Entry 4EW3 (X-ray diffraction, 1.70 A resolution); this record covers chain A.

== Chain A ==
Protein: Trifunctional purine biosynthetic protein adenosine-3
Organism: Homo sapiens
Notes: EC 6.3.4.13, 6.3.3.1, 2.1.2.2
Reference sequence: P22102 (PUR2_HUMAN); residues 1-203 here correspond to UniProt positions 808-1010 (UniProt number = residue number + 807)
Amino-acid sequence (209 residues; numbered 1 to 209; the number before each row is that of its first residue):
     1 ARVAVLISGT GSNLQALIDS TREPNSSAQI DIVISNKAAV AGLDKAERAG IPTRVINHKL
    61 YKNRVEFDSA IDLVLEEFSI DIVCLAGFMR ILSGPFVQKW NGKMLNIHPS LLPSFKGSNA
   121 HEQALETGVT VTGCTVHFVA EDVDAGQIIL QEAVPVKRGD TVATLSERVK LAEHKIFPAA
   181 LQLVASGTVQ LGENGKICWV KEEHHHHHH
Not modelled in the structure: 206-209
Sequence notes: expression tag (204-209)
Residues lining bound ligands: DXZ (N-({4-[(1R)-4-(2,4-diamino-6-oxo-1,6-dihydropyrimidin-5-yl)-1-(methylsulfanyl)butyl]phenyl}carbonyl)-L-glutamic acid): Arg-64, Leu-85, Gly-87, Phe-88, Met-89, Arg-90, Ile-91, Leu-92, Val-97, Asn-106, Val-139, Ala-140, Glu-141, Asp-142, Val-143, Asp-144
UniProt features mapped onto this chain:
  - active site: His-108 (Proton donor)
  - binding site (N(1)-(5-phospho-beta-D-ribosyl)glycinamide): Gly-11 to Asn-13, Lys-170 to Glu-173
  - binding site ((6R)-10-formyltetrahydrofolate): Arg-64, Met-89 to Leu-92, Asn-106, Ala-140 to Asp-144
  - site: Asp-144 (Raises pKa of active site His)
From the paper describing this entry:
  - binding site for DXZ: Arg-64, Leu-85, Phe-88, Met-89, Arg-90, Ile-91, Leu-92, Val-97, Ala-140, Glu-141 to Gly-146
  - catalytic residues: His-108, Asp-144 (citing earlier work)

== Overview ==
Ligands of chain A: compound DXZ. From UniProt: active-site residue His-108, 7
N(1)-(5-phospho-beta-D-ribosyl)glycinamide-binding residues and 11 (6R)-10-formyltetrahydrofolate-binding
residues. From the paper: catalytic residues His-108 and Asp-144; a binding site for DXZ at Arg-64, Leu-85 and
Phe-88 among others.
Chain A is Trifunctional purine biosynthetic protein adenosine-3 (Homo sapiens); the structure, The structure
of human glycinamide ribonucleotide transformylase in complex with 10R-methylthio-DDATHF, was determined by
X-ray diffraction (same publication as 4EW1 and 4EW2).
